PDB entry 4WZA | X-ray diffraction, 1.90 A resolution | chains G and H of the 8 polymer chains in the assembly

[Chain G (and H)]
Protein: Nitrogenase iron protein 1
Source organism: Azotobacter vinelandii
Notes: EC 1.18.6.1; chain H of this document is another copy of the same molecule, construct and numbering; everything in this record applies to it too
Reference sequence: P00459 (NIFH1_AZOVI); residues 1-276 here correspond to UniProt positions 2-277 (UniProt number = residue number + 1)
Chain sequence (276 residues; row label = number of the first residue in the row):
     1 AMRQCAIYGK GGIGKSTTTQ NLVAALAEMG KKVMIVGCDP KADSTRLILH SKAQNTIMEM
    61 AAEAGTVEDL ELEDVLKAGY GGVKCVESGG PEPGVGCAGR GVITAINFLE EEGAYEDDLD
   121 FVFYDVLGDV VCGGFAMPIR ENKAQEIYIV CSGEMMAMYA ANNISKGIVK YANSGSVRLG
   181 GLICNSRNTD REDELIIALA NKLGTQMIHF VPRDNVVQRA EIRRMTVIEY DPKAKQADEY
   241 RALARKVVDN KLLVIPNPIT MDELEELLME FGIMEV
Curated features (UniProtKB/Swiss-Prot):
  - binding site (ATP): Gly-9 to Ser-16
  - binding site ([4Fe-4S] cluster): Cys-97, Cys-132
  - modified residue: Arg-100 (ADP-ribosylarginine)
Metal / ion sites: Mg2+: Ser-16 (together with ADP); 4Fe-4S cluster Fe: Cys-97, Cys-132 (shared with Cys-97(H), Cys-132(H) of chain H)
Residues lining bound ligands:
  - AMP-PCP (ACP; phosphomethylphosphonic acid adenylate ester): Lys-10, Asp-129, Met-155, Met-156
  - ADP (adenosine-5'-diphosphate): Lys-10, Gly-11, Gly-12, Ile-13, Gly-14, Lys-15, Ser-16, Thr-17, Lys-41, Asp-43, Asn-185, Val-211, Pro-212, Arg-213, Asp-214, Val-217, Gln-218, Glu-221, Gln-236, Tyr-240
  - 4Fe-4S cluster (SF4): Cys-97, Ala-98, Gly-99, Val-131, Cys-132

[Chain G / chain H interface]
Residue-residue contacts (64):
  Lys-10(G) / Lys-41(H)
  Gly-11(G) / Gly-11(H)
  Gly-12(G) / Lys-10(H)
  Gly-12(G) / Met-156(H)
  Pro-40(G) / Val-131(H)  hydrophobic
  Lys-41(G) / Lys-10(H)
  Lys-41(G) / Tyr-159(H)
  Lys-52(G) / Asp-262(H)  salt bridge
  Pro-91(G) / Val-131(H)
  Glu-92(G) / Lys-170(H)  salt bridge
  Pro-93(G) / Val-130(H)
  Pro-93(G) / Asn-163(H)
  Pro-93(G) / Gly-167(H)
  Gly-94(G) / Val-130(H)  hydrogen bond (backbone-backbone)
  Gly-94(G) / Cys-132(H)
  Gly-94(G) / Gly-133(H)
  Gly-94(G) / Ala-136(H)
  Gly-94(G) / Tyr-171(H)  hydrogen bond (backbone-side chain)
  Val-95(G) / Cys-132(H)
  Val-95(G) / Gly-133(H)
  Gly-96(G) / Cys-132(H)
  Gly-96(G) / Gly-133(H)  hydrogen bond (backbone-backbone)
  Ala-98(G) / Val-131(H)  hydrogen bond (backbone-backbone)
  Leu-127(G) / Asp-129(H)
  Leu-127(G) / Val-131(H)  hydrophobic
  Gly-128(G) / Asp-129(H)
  Asp-129(G) / Leu-127(H)
  Asp-129(G) / Asp-129(H)  hydrogen bond (backbone-side chain)
  Val-130(G) / Pro-93(H)
  Val-130(G) / Gly-94(H)  hydrogen bond (backbone-backbone)
  Val-131(G) / Ala-98(H)  hydrogen bond (backbone-backbone)
  Val-131(G) / Leu-127(H)  hydrophobic
  Val-131(G) / Val-131(H)  hydrophobic
  Cys-132(G) / Gly-94(H)
  Cys-132(G) / Val-95(H)
  Cys-132(G) / Gly-96(H)
  Gly-133(G) / Gly-94(H)
  Gly-133(G) / Val-95(H)
  Gly-133(G) / Gly-96(H)  hydrogen bond (backbone-backbone)
  Ala-136(G) / Gly-94(H)
  Glu-154(G) / Arg-187(H)  salt bridge
  Met-155(G) / Ile-222(H)  hydrophobic
  Met-156(G) / Gly-12(H)
  Asn-163(G) / Pro-93(H)
  Lys-166(G) / Glu-92(H)
  Gly-167(G) / Pro-93(H)
  Tyr-171(G) / Gly-94(H)  hydrogen bond (side chain-backbone)
  Arg-187(G) / Glu-154(H)  salt bridge
  Arg-187(G) / Met-156(H)
  Arg-187(G) / Arg-187(H)
  Arg-213(G) / Glu-154(H)  salt bridge
  Met-261(G) / Arg-46(H)
  Asp-262(G) / Arg-224(H)  salt bridge
  Glu-265(G) / Arg-46(H)  salt bridge
  Glu-265(G) / Ile-222(H)
  Glu-265(G) / Arg-224(H)  salt bridge
  Met-269(G) / Ile-222(H)  hydrophobic
  Ile-273(G) / Arg-219(H)
  Ile-273(G) / Ile-222(H)  hydrophobic
  Met-274(G) / Arg-219(H)
  Met-274(G) / Ile-222(H)  hydrophobic
  Met-274(G) / Arg-223(H)
  Met-274(G) / Tyr-230(H)
  Val-276(G) / Arg-219(H)
Also at the interface, not in a pair above, chain G (42 interface residues in all): Cys-97, Tyr-159, Ile-164, Lys-170, Leu-268
Also at the interface, not in a pair above, chain H (42 interface residues in all): Lys-52, Pro-91, Cys-97, Gly-128, Phe-135, Ile-164, Lys-166, Arg-213, Gln-218, Glu-221

[Summary]
Chain G and chain H each contribute 42 residues to their interface; the contacts include 9 hydrogen bonds and
8 salt bridges. Polar pairs include Lys-52(G)/Asp-262(H), Glu-92(G)/Lys-170(H) and Glu-154(G)/Arg-187(H).
Chain G binds 4Fe-4S cluster, ADP and AMP-PCP.
Chain G and chain H are both Nitrogenase iron protein 1 (Azotobacter vinelandii); the structure, Asymmetric
Nucleotide Binding in the Nitrogenase Complex, was determined by X-ray diffraction.
